Entry 9F9P (electron microscopy, 2.25 A resolution); this record covers chains F and G of the 28 polymer chains in the assembly.

[Chain F]
Molecule: Proteasome subunit alpha type
Organism: Trypanosoma cruzi
UniProt: Q3ZMB6 (Q3ZMB6_TRYCR); residues 1-265 here = UniProt positions 1-265
Sequence (265 residues; each row starts with the number of its first residue):
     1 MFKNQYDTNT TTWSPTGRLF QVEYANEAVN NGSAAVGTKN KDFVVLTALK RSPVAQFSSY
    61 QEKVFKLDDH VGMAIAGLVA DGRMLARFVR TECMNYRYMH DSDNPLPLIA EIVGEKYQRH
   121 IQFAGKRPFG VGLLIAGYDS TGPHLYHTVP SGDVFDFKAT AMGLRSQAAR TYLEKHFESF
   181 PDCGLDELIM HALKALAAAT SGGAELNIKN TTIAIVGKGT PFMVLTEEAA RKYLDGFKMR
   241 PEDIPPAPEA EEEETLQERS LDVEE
Unresolved in the structure: 1-3, 52-58, 201-203, 235-265

[Chain G]
Molecule: Putative proteasome alpha 7 subunit
Organism: Trypanosoma cruzi
UniProt: A0A2V2VRE2 (A0A2V2VRE2_TRYCR); residue numbers follow UniProt; this construct covers 1-237
Sequence (237 residues; row label = number of the first residue in the row):
     1 MSGTEHDQST DIFSADGRVF QVEYACKAVD NGSTAVAACC TDGVVVAVEK ILTSRMLEEG
    61 SNDRIHAVDR QAGVCICGML PDGRAVVSRA RAEAENSRDV FATPIPGSVL ASRIGEFMHV
   121 YTTHYAYRPF GCSVIIASYA DDGPQLFVSD PSGTVAGYYG IALGKGKTVA KTELEKLNFK
   181 SITCDEAVVK LTKILHDVHD KSKDKLYELE VAWVCNKSNC VFQHVPNDMI PKPPASQ
Unresolved in the structure: 1-3, 231-237

[Chain F / chain G interface]
Pairs across the interface (58):
  Gln-5(F) with Gln-8(G), hydrogen bond (backbone-side chain)
  Tyr-6(F) with Asp-7(G), hydrogen bond; Gln-8(G)
  Thr-10(F) with Arg-128(G)
  Thr-11(F) with Gln-21(G); Ala-126(G); Arg-128(G)
  Thr-12(F) with Gln-21(G)
  Trp-13(F) with Gln-21(G), hydrogen bond (backbone-side chain); Tyr-24(G); Ala-25(G); Ala-28(G), hydrophobic; Met-79(G), hydrophobic; Arg-128(G); Pro-129(G), hydrogen bond (side chain-backbone); Gly-131(G)
  Ser-14(F) with Tyr-24(G)
  Pro-15(F) with Tyr-24(G), hydrophobic; Lys-27(G)
  Thr-16(F) with Asn-31(G)
  Gly-17(F) with Tyr-24(G); Ala-28(G)
  Leu-19(F) with Arg-128(G)
  Lys-39(F) with Glu-58(G), salt bridge
  Glu-111(F) with Arg-84(G), salt bridge
  Glu-115(F) with Ser-88(G), hydrogen bond
  Gln-118(F) with Pro-81(G); Asp-82(G), hydrogen bond; Ala-85(G)
  Ile-121(F) with Arg-128(G), hydrogen bond (backbone-side chain)
  Gln-122(F) with Tyr-121(G); Tyr-127(G); Arg-128(G), hydrogen bond (side chain-backbone); Phe-130(G)
  Phe-123(F) with Ala-126(G); Tyr-127(G)
  Ala-124(F) with Ala-126(G), hydrogen bond (backbone-backbone)
  Ser-151(F) with Pro-81(G)
  Gly-152(F) with Pro-81(G)
  Asp-153(F) with Pro-81(G)
  Val-154(F) with Asn-62(G), hydrogen bond (backbone-side chain)
  Phe-155(F) with Thr-53(G); Ser-61(G); Asn-62(G)
  Asp-156(F) with Leu-57(G); Glu-58(G), hydrogen bond (backbone-backbone); Ser-61(G), hydrogen bond (backbone-side chain)
  Phe-157(F) with Ser-54(G); Met-56(G); Leu-57(G), hydrophobic
  Lys-158(F) with Met-56(G), hydrogen bond (backbone-backbone); Glu-58(G)
  Ala-159(F) with Met-56(G)
  Leu-173(F) with Met-56(G)
  Glu-174(F) with Arg-55(G); Met-56(G)
  Phe-177(F) with Arg-55(G); Met-56(G), hydrophobic
Other interface residues (no listed pair), chain F (32 interface residues in all): Arg-170
Other interface residues (no listed pair), chain G (31 interface residues in all): Glu-59, Leu-80

[Summary]
The interface between chain F and chain G involves 32 residues on one side and 31 on the other, with 13
hydrogen bonds and 2 salt bridges. Among the polar pairs are Lys-39(F)/Glu-58(G), Glu-111(F)/Arg-84(G) and
Gln-5(F)/Gln-8(G).
Here chain F is Proteasome subunit alpha type and chain G is Putative proteasome alpha 7 subunit, both from
Trypanosoma cruzi. Entry 9F9P (CryoEM structure of recombinant Trypanosoma cruzi apo proteasome 20S subunit)
was determined by electron microscopy together with 9F9T from the same study.
